Entry 6E0X (X-ray diffraction, 1.97 A resolution); this record covers chains A and D.

== Chain A (and D) ==
Protein: Cytochrome P460
From: Nitrosomonas sp. AL212
Notes: chain D of this document is another copy of the same molecule, construct and numbering; everything in this record applies to it too
UniProt: F9ZFJ0 (F9ZFJ0_9PROT); numbering as in UniProt (aligned over 28-196)
Amino-acid sequence (169 residues; row label = number of the first residue in the row):
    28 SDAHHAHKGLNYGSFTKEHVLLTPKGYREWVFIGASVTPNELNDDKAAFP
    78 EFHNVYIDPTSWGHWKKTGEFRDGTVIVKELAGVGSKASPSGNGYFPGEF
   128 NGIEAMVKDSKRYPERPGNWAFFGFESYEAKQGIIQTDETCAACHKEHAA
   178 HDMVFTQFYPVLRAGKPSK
Not modelled in the structure: 28-34, 195-196 (chain D: 28-36, 196)
Construct notes: engineered mutation Glu-131 (Ala in F9ZFJ0)
Glycans and other covalent adducts: heme c (HEC) linked to Lys-106, Cys-168, Cys-171
Bound ions: heme c Fe near His-172 (its only coordinating residue here)
Small-molecule neighbours:
  - heme c (HEC), molecule 1: Ser-63, Thr-65, Phe-76, His-80, Val-82, Ile-104, Glu-131, Ala-132, Met-133, Phe-149, Phe-150, Gln-163, Thr-167, His-172, Met-180, Val-181, Phe-182, Phe-185, Tyr-186
  - heme c (HEC), molecule 2: Ser-116, Pro-117, Ser-118, Phe-123
From the paper describing this entry:
  - mutagenesis - A131E: increased catalytic activity on NH,OH
  - binding site for heme c: Phe-76

== How chain A and chain D interact ==
Pairs across the interface (68; chain A residue first):
  Arg-55(A) / Ala-191(D)
  Glu-56(A) / Trp-89(D)  hydrogen bond
  Glu-56(A) / Lys-93(D)  salt bridge
  Phe-59(A) / Phe-59(D)  hydrophobic
  Phe-59(A) / Asn-81(D)
  Phe-59(A) / Tyr-83(D)
  Ala-62(A) / Ala-62(D)  hydrophobic
  Ala-62(A) / Phe-79(D)
  Ala-62(A) / Pro-124(D)
  Ser-63(A) / Tyr-122(D)
  Ser-63(A) / Phe-123(D)
  Ser-63(A) / Pro-124(D)
  Val-64(A) / Gly-121(D)
  Val-64(A) / Tyr-122(D)  hydrogen bond (backbone-backbone)
  Thr-65(A) / Ser-118(D)
  Thr-65(A) / Asn-120(D)
  Thr-65(A) / Phe-123(D)
  Pro-66(A) / Asn-120(D)
  Pro-66(A) / Gly-121(D)
  Leu-69(A) / Asn-120(D)  hydrogen bond (backbone-side chain)
  Asn-70(A) / Gly-119(D)
  Asn-70(A) / Asn-120(D)  hydrogen bond (side chain-backbone)
  Phe-79(A) / Ala-62(D)
  Asn-81(A) / Phe-59(D)
  Tyr-83(A) / Phe-59(D)
  Trp-89(A) / Glu-56(D)  hydrogen bond
  Lys-93(A) / Glu-56(D)  salt bridge
  Ser-113(A) / Phe-185(D)
  Ser-116(A) / Phe-185(D)
  Pro-117(A) / Cys-171(D)  hydrophobic
  Pro-117(A) / His-175(D)
  Ser-118(A) / Thr-65(D)
  Gly-119(A) / Asn-70(D)
  Asn-120(A) / Thr-65(D)
  Asn-120(A) / Pro-66(D)
  Asn-120(A) / Leu-69(D)  hydrogen bond (side chain-backbone)
  Asn-120(A) / Asn-70(D)  hydrogen bond (backbone-side chain)
  Gly-121(A) / Val-64(D)
  Gly-121(A) / Pro-66(D)
  Tyr-122(A) / Ser-63(D)
  Tyr-122(A) / Val-64(D)  hydrogen bond (backbone-backbone)
  Tyr-122(A) / Tyr-122(D)  hydrophobic
  Phe-123(A) / Ser-63(D)
  Phe-123(A) / Thr-65(D)
  Phe-123(A) / Phe-185(D)  hydrophobic
  Pro-124(A) / Ala-62(D)
  Pro-124(A) / Ser-63(D)
  Pro-124(A) / Gln-184(D)
  Pro-124(A) / Phe-185(D)
  Gly-125(A) / Pro-187(D)
  Gly-125(A) / Arg-190(D)  hydrogen bond (backbone-side chain)
  Glu-126(A) / Arg-190(D)  salt bridge
  Phe-127(A) / Pro-187(D)
  Phe-127(A) / Val-188(D)
  Cys-171(A) / Pro-117(D)  hydrophobic
  His-175(A) / Pro-117(D)
  Gln-184(A) / Pro-124(D)
  Phe-185(A) / Ser-113(D)
  Phe-185(A) / Ser-116(D)
  Phe-185(A) / Phe-123(D)  hydrophobic
  Phe-185(A) / Pro-124(D)
  Pro-187(A) / Gly-125(D)
  Pro-187(A) / Phe-127(D)
  Val-188(A) / Phe-127(D)
  Arg-190(A) / Gly-125(D)  hydrogen bond (side chain-backbone)
  Arg-190(A) / Glu-126(D)  salt bridge
  Ala-191(A) / Arg-55(D)
  Ala-191(A) / Phe-127(D)  hydrophobic
Also at the interface, not in a pair above, chain A (39 interface residues in all): Val-58, Ala-75, Phe-182
Also at the interface, not in a pair above, chain D (39 interface residues in all): Val-58, Ala-75, Phe-182

== In short ==
Chain A and chain D each contribute 39 residues to their interface; the contacts include 10 hydrogen bonds and
4 salt bridges. Polar pairs include Glu-56(A)/Lys-93(D), Glu-126(A)/Arg-190(D) and Glu-56(A)/Trp-89(D). Bound
to chain A: heme c. The paper reports a binding site for heme c at Phe-76(A); A131E of chain A increases
catalytic activity on NH,OH.
Both chains are Cytochrome P460 (Nitrosomonas sp. AL212). Entry 6E0X (A131E mutant of cyt P460 of Nitrosomonas
sp. AL212) was determined by X-ray diffraction together with 6E0Y and 6E0Z from the same study.
